PDB entry 7XMS | electron microscopy, 2.90 A resolution | chains R and L of the 6 polymer chains in the assembly

Chain R:
Protein: Somatostatin receptor type 4
Organism: Homo sapiens
Reference sequence: P31391 (SSR4_HUMAN); residue numbers follow UniProt; this construct covers 2-328
Chain sequence (375 residues; numbered -8 to 366; the number before each row is that of its first residue; numbers below 1 keep their minus sign (Asp-8 is residue -8)):
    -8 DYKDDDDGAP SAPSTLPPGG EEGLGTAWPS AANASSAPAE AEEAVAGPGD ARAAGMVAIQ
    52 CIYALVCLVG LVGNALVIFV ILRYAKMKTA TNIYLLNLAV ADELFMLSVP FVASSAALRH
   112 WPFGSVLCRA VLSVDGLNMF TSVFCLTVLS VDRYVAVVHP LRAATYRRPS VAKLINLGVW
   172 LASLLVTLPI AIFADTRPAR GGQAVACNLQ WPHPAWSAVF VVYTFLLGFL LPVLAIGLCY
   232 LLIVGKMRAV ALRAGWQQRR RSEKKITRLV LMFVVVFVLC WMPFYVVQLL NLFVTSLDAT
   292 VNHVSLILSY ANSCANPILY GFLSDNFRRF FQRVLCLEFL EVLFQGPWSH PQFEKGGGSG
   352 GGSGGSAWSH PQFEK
Disordered / not traced: -8 to 46, 323-366
Differences from the reference sequence: expression tag (-8 to 1, 329-366); conflict Phe264 (Val in P31391)
Disulfides: Cys119-Cys198
What the authors report for this chain:
  - contacts within the chain: Asn282-Asn293 (hydrogen bond)
  - mutagenesis - N282A (10-fold): decreased signaling with Somatostatin-14 (chain L)
  - mutagenesis - N293F: abolished signaling in response to peptide 3
  - specificity-determining residues: Val103, Leu123 (proposed by the authors, not directly observed)

Chain L:
Protein: Somatostatin-14
Reference sequence: P61278 (SMS_HUMAN); residues 1-14 here correspond to UniProt positions 103-116 (UniProt number = residue number + 102)
Chain sequence (14 residues; numbered 1 to 14; the number before each row is that of its first residue):
     1 AGCKNFFWKT FTSC
Disordered / not traced: 1-2
Disulfides: Cys3-Cys14
What the authors report for this chain:
  - contacts within the chain: Phe6-Phe11

Interface between chain R and chain L:
Contacting residue pairs (24):
  Val103(R) with Lys9(L)
  Leu123(R) with Lys9(L)
  Asp126(R) with Lys9(L), salt bridge
  Met130(R) with Trp8(L), hydrophobic
  Pro189(R) with Ser13(L), hydrogen bond (backbone-side chain)
  Ala190(R) with Ser13(L), hydrogen bond (backbone-side chain)
  Arg191(R) with Ser13(L)
  Cys198(R) with Thr10(L)
  Asn199(R) with Phe7(L); Thr10(L), hydrogen bond (side chain-backbone); Phe11(L); Thr12(L), hydrogen bond
  Leu200(R) with Phe7(L), hydrophobic
  Trp202(R) with Phe7(L)
  Ser208(R) with Phe7(L)
  Thr215(R) with Trp8(L)
  Gln279(R) with Trp8(L)
  Asn282(R) with Lys4(L)
  Leu283(R) with Lys4(L)
  Thr286(R) with Cys3(L); Lys4(L), hydrogen bond (side chain-backbone); Asn5(L)
  Asn293(R) with Phe6(L)
  Tyr301(R) with Lys9(L)
Other interface residues (no listed pair), chain R (25 interface residues in all): Arg110, Ala197, Phe211, Phe275, Ala290, Leu297
Interface features reported in the paper:
  - specific contacts: Asn293(R)-Phe6(L) (hydrophobic contact)
  - interface residues, chain R: Asn199(R)

Overview:
25 residues of chain R and 11 residues of chain L are in contact, with 5 hydrogen bonds and 1 salt bridge.
Polar pairs include Asp126(R)-Lys9(L), Pro189(R)-Ser13(L) and Ala190(R)-Ser13(L). The paper describes a
hydrophobic contact between Asn293(R) and Phe6(L). The paper reports that N282A of chain R reduces signaling
with Somatostatin-14 (chain L); the interface residue Asn199(R).
Chain R is Somatostatin receptor type 4 (Homo sapiens) and chain L is Somatostatin-14; the structure, CryoEM
structure of somatostatin receptor 4 (SSTR4) in complex with Gi1 and its endogeneous ligand SST-14, was
determined by electron microscopy (same publication as 7XMR, 7XMT and 7XN9).
